PDB entry 6T2U | electron microscopy, 3.60 A resolution | chains B and X of the 4 polymer chains in the assembly

Chain B:
Protein: RecBCD enzyme subunit RecB
From: Escherichia coli
Notes: EC 3.1.11.5
Reference sequence: P08394 (RECB_ECOLI); residues 1-1180 here = UniProt positions 1-1180
Amino-acid sequence (1181 residues; each row starts with the number of its first residue; numbering starts at 0):
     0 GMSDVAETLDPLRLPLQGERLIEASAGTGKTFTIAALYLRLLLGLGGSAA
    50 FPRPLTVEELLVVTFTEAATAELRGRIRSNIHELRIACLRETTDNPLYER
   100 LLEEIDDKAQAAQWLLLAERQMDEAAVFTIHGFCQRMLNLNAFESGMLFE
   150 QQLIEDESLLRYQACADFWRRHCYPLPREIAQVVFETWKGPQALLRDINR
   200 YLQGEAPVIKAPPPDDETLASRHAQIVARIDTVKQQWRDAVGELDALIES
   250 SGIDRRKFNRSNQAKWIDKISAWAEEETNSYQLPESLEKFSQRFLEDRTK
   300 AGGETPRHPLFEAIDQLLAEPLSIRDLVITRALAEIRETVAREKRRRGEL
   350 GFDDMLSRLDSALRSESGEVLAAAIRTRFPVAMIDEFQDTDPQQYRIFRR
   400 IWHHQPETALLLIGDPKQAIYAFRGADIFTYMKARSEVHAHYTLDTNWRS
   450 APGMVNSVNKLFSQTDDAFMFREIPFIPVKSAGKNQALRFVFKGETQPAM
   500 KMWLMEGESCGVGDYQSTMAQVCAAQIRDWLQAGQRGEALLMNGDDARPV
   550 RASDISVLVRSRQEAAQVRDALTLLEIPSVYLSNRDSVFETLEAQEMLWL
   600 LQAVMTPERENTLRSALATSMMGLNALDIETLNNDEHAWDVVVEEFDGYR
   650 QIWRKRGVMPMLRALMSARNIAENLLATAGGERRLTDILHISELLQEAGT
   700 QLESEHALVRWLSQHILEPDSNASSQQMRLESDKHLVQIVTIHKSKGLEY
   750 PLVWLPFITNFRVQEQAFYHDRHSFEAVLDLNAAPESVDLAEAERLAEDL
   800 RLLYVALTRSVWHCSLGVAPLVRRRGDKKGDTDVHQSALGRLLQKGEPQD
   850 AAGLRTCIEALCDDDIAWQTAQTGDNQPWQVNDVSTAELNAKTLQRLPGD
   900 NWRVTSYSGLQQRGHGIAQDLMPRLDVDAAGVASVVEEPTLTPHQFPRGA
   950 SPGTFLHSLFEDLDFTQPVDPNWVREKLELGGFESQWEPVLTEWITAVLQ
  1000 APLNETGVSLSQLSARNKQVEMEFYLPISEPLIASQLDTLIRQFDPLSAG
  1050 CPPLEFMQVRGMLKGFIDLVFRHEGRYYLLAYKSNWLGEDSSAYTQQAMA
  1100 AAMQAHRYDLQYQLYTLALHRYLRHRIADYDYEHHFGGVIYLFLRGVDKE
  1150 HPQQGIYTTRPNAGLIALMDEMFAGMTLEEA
Unresolved in the structure: 0-4, 290-303, 911-937, 1175-1180
Construct notes: expression tag (0); engineered mutation Ala1080 (Asp in P08394)
UniProt features mapped onto this chain:
  - DNA-binding region: Ile252 to Arg254, Val511, Gly512, Ser560, Arg561, Arg761
  - binding site (ATP): Ala23 to Thr30, Trp447
  - binding site (Mg(2+)): His956, Asp1067, Tyr1081
  - mutagenesis: Lys29 (K29Q: Subunit loses ATPase and 3'-5' helicase activity, holoenzyme has 3-5 fold less helicase activity, 20-fold less processivity), Tyr803 (Y803H: Large decrease in recombination, loss of Chi hotspot activity, decreased RecB helicase rate, retains nuclease activity but not Chi-sequence specificity, does not load RecA), Val804 (V804E: Large decrease in recombination, loss of Chi hotspot activity, decreased RecB helicase rate, retains nuclease activity but not Chi-sequence specificity, does not load RecA), Thr807 (T807I: In recB-2109; absence of nuclease modification at Chi sites), Asp1067 (D1067A: Subunit loses nuclease activity)

Chain X:
Molecule: Chi-minus2 (83-nt DNA)
Sequence (83 nucleotides; numbered 1 to 88; 5 numbers in that range are skipped by the numbering (no residue carries them; nothing is unmodelled there); the number before each row is that of its first residue):
     1 TTTTTTTTTTTTTTTGAGCGACTGCACTACAAC
    39 AGAACCATGGTTCTGTTGTAGTGCAGTCGCTCTTTTTTGCTGGTGGTTTT
Unresolved in the structure: 1-3, 39-52, 77-88

How chain B and chain X interact:
Contacting residue pairs - 33 pairs, chain B then chain X:
  Phe64(B) with DT75(X), sugar contact
  Glu66(B) with DT75(X), phosphate contact
  Thr128(B) with DT76(X), hydrogen bond to the phosphate
  His130(B) with DT75(X), sugar contact
  Leu152(B) with DT76(X), sugar contact
  Ser250(B) with DT60(X), hydrogen bond to the phosphate
  Asp253(B) with DA29(X), phosphate contact
  Arg254(B) with DG61(X), hydrogen bond to the phosphate; DC62(X), salt bridge to the phosphate
  Tyr280(B) with DG61(X), hydrogen bond to the phosphate
  Phe351(B) with DT75(X), sugar contact
  Phe422(B) with DT72(X), stacking on the base; DT73(X), sugar contact
  Arg423(B) with DT74(X), base contact
  Val511(B) with DT69(X), phosphate contact
  Arg559(B) with DT71(X), hydrogen bond to the base; DT72(X), sugar contact
  Arg561(B) with DT72(X), salt bridge to the phosphate
  Ser582(B) with DT73(X), phosphate contact
  Arg584(B) with DT72(X), salt bridge to the phosphate; DT73(X), salt bridge to the phosphate
  Thr740(B) with DT72(X), phosphate contact; DT73(X), phosphate contact
  His742(B) with DT72(X), sugar contact; DT73(X), sugar contact
  Lys743(B) with DT73(X), phosphate contact; DT74(X), phosphate contact
  Arg761(B) with DC70(X), hydrogen bond to the phosphate; DT71(X), hydrogen bond to the phosphate
  Arg824(B) with DG20(X), sugar contact; DA21(X), sugar contact
  Gly825(B) with DA21(X), sugar contact
  Asp826(B) with DC22(X), phosphate contact
Other interface residues (no listed pair), chain B (30 interface residues in all): Thr65, Ile252, Tyr420, Ser560, Arg822, Arg823
Other interface residues (no listed pair), chain X (18 interface residues in all): DT28, DG59, DG67

Overview:
The interface between chain B and chain X involves 30 residues on one side and 18 on the other, with 7
hydrogen bonds, 4 salt bridges and 1 aromatic stacking contact. Polar contacts include Arg559(B)-DT71(X),
Thr128(B)-DT76(X) and Ser250(B)-DT60(X).
Chain B is RecBCD enzyme subunit RecB (Escherichia coli) and chain X is Chi-minus2 (83-nt DNA); the structure,
Cryo-EM structure of the RecBCD in complex with Chi-minus2 substrate, was determined by electron microscopy
(same publication as 6SJB, 6SJE, 6SJF, 6SJG and 6T2V).
